7VDT - chains D and J of the 11 polymer chains in the assembly; structure by electron microscopy, 2.80 A resolution.

Chain D:
Molecule: Histone H2B 1.1
Source organism: Xenopus laevis
Reference sequence: P02281 (H2B11_XENLA); residues 0-125 here correspond to UniProt positions 1-126 (UniProt number = residue number + 1)
Sequence (126 residues; row label = number of the first residue in the row; numbering starts at 0):
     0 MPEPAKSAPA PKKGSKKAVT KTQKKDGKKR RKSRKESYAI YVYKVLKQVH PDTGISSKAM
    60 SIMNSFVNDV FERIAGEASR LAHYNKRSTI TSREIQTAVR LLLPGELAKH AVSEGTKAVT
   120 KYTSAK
Unresolved in the structure: 0-31, 125
UniProt features mapped onto this chain:
  - modified residue: Lys5 (N6-acetyllysine), Lys12 (N6-acetyllysine), Ser14 (Phosphoserine), Lys15 (N6-acetyllysine), Lys20 (N6-acetyllysine)
  - glycosylation: Ser112 (O-linked (GlcNAc) serine)
  - cross-link: Lys120 (Glycyl lysine isopeptide (Lys-Gly) (interchain with G-Cter in ubiquitin))

Chain J:
Molecule: 207-nt DNA strand
Sequence (207 nucleotides; each row starts with the number of its first residue; numbers below 1 keep their minus sign (DG-39 is residue -39)):
   -39 GTATGGCTGA TTATGATCCT CTAGTACTTC TCGACAAGCT TCAGGATGTA TATATCTGAC
    21 ACGTGCCTGG AGACTAGGGA GTAATCCCCT TGGCGGTTAA AACGCGGGGG ACAGCGCGTA
    81 CGTGCGTTTA AGCGGTGCTA GAGCTGTCTA CGACCAATTG AGCGGCCTCG GCACCGGGAT
   141 TCTCCAGGGC GGCCGCGTAT AGGGTCC
Unresolved in the structure: -39 to 0, 138-167

How chain D and chain J interact:
Contacting residue pairs (16):
  Ser32(D) - DC104(J)  phosphate contact
  Arg33(D) - DC27(J)  sugar contact
  Arg33(D) - DT28(J)  sugar contact
  Tyr42(D) - DA21(J)  sugar contact
  Tyr42(D) - DC22(J)  hydrogen bond to the phosphate
  Gly53(D) - DA21(J)  phosphate contact
  Ile54(D) - DC20(J)  sugar contact
  Ile54(D) - DA21(J)  phosphate contact
  Ser55(D) - DC20(J)  phosphate contact
  Ser56(D) - DC20(J)  hydrogen bond to the phosphate
  Arg86(D) - DA40(J)  phosphate contact
  Arg86(D) - DG41(J)  salt bridge to the phosphate
  Ser87(D) - DG39(J)  hydrogen bond to the phosphate
  Ser87(D) - DA40(J)  hydrogen bond to the phosphate
  Thr88(D) - DG39(J)  phosphate contact
  Thr88(D) - DA40(J)  hydrogen bond to the phosphate
Also at the interface, not in a pair above, chain D (12 interface residues in all): Glu35, Lys85
Also at the interface, not in a pair above, chain J (10 interface residues in all): DG29

In short:
12 residues of chain D face 10 of chain J across their interface; the contacts include 5 hydrogen bonds and 1
salt bridge. Polar contacts include Tyr42(D)-DC22(J), Ser56(D)-DC20(J) and Ser87(D)-DG39(J).
Here chain D is Histone H2B 1.1 (Xenopus laevis) and chain J is a 207-nt DNA strand. Entry 7VDT (The
motor-nucleosome module of human chromatin remodeling PBAF-nucleosome complex) was determined by electron
microscopy.
